Entry 1IPP (X-ray diffraction, 2.20 A resolution); this record covers chains C and A of the 4 polymer chains in the assembly.

== Chain C ==
Molecule: 21-nt DNA strand
Sequence (21 nucleotides; numbered 201 to 221; the number before each row is that of its first residue):
   201 TTGACTCTCTTAAGAGAGTCA
Metal / ion sites: Mg2+: DA213 (shared with 1 residue of chain B)

== Chain A ==
Protein: Intron-encoded endonuclease I-ppoi
Source organism: Physarum polycephalum
UniProtKB: Q94702 (PPO1_PHYPO); residues 1-163 here correspond to UniProt positions 23-185 (UniProt number = residue number + 22)
Sequence (163 residues; each row starts with the number of its first residue):
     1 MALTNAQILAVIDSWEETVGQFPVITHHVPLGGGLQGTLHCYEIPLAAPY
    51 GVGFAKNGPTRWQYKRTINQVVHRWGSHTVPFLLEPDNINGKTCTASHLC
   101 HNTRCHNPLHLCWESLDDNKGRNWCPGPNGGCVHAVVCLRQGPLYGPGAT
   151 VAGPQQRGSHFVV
Not modelled in the structure: 1
Metal / ion sites: Cd2+ site 1: Cys41, Cys100, Cys105, His110; Mg2+: Asn119 (shared with 1 residue of chain D); Cd2+ site 2: Cys125, Cys132, His134, Cys138

== Chain C / chain A interface ==
Pairs across the interface (17; chain C residue first):
  DT201(C) - Thr67(A)  phosphate contact
  DT202(C) - Lys65(A)  base contact
  DT202(C) - Thr67(A)  base contact
  DT202(C) - Val72(A)  base contact
  DG203(C) - Val52(A)  phosphate contact
  DG203(C) - Gly53(A)  hydrogen bond to the phosphate
  DG203(C) - Lys65(A)  hydrogen bond to the base
  DG203(C) - Arg66(A)  salt bridge to the phosphate
  DA204(C) - Ala48(A)  phosphate contact
  DA204(C) - Pro49(A)  phosphate contact
  DA204(C) - Ala55(A)  base contact
  DC205(C) - Lys56(A)  base contact
  DT206(C) - Lys56(A)  base contact
  DT206(C) - Asn57(A)  base contact
  DC207(C) - Asn57(A)  hydrogen bond to the base
  DT211(C) - Leu116(A)  base contact
  DT211(C) - Lys120(A)  hydrogen bond to the base
Also at the interface, not in a pair above, chain C (11 interface residues in all): DT208, DT210, DA212
Also at the interface, not in a pair above, chain A (18 interface residues in all): Tyr50, Phe54, Gln63, Arg74, Asp117

== Overview ==
The interface between chain C and chain A involves 11 residues on one side and 18 on the other, with 4
hydrogen bonds and 1 salt bridge. Polar pairs include DG203(C)-Lys65(A), DC207(C)-Asn57(A) and
DT211(C)-Lys120(A).
Chain C is a 21-nt DNA strand and chain A is Intron-encoded endonuclease I-ppoi (Physarum polycephalum); the
structure, Homing endonuclease/DNA complex, was determined by X-ray diffraction, deposited together with 1A73
and 1A74.
